5UKF - chain A; structure by X-ray diffraction, 2.40 A resolution.

Chain A:
Protein: Serine/threonine-protein kinase VRK1
Source organism: Homo sapiens
Notes: EC 2.7.11.1
UniProtKB: Q99986 (VRK1_HUMAN); numbering as in UniProt (aligned over 3-364)
Sequence (363 residues; each row starts with the number of its first residue):
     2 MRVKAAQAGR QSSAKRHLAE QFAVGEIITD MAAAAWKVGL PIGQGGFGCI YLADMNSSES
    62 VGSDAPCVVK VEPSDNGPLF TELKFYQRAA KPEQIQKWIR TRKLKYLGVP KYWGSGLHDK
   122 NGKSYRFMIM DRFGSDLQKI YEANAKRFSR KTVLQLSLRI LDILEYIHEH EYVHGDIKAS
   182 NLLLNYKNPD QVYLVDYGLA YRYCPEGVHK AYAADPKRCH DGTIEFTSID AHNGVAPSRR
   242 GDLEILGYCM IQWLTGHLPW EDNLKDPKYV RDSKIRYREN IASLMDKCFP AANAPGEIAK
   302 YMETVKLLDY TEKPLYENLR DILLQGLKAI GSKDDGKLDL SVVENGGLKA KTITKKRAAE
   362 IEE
Disordered / not traced: 2-19, 342-364
Differences from the reference sequence: initiating methionine (2); engineered mutation Ala34 (Lys in Q99986), Ala35 (Lys in Q99986), Ala36 (Glu in Q99986), Ala212 (Glu in Q99986), Ala214 (Lys in Q99986), Ala215 (Glu in Q99986), Ala292 (Glu in Q99986), Ala293 (Lys in Q99986), Ala295 (Lys in Q99986), Ala359 (Lys in Q99986), Ala360 (Lys in Q99986)
Ligand contacts: 8E1 (4-{[(Z)-(7-oxo-6,7-dihydro-8H-[1,3]thiazolo[5,4-e]indol-8-ylidene)methyl]amino}benzene-1-sulfonamide): Phe48, Ile51, Val69, Lys71, Glu83, Tyr87, Met131, Asp132, Arg133, Phe134, Gly135, Ser136, Asp137, Lys140, Leu184, Val196, Asp197
Curated features (UniProtKB/Swiss-Prot):
  - active site: Asp177 (Proton acceptor)
  - binding site (ATP): Ile43 to Ile51, Lys71
  - modified residue: Ser342 (Phosphoserine), Thr355 (Phosphothreonine)
  - cross-link: Lys71 (Glycyl lysine isopeptide (Lys-Gly) (interchain with G-Cter in SUMO2))
  - natural variant: Arg89 (R89Q: In HMNR10; uncertain significance), His119 (H119R: In HMNR10), Arg133 (R133C: In PCH1A), Gly135 (G135R: In HMNR10), Leu195 (L195V: In HMNR10; uncertain significance), Tyr213 (Y213H: Found in a patient with distal sensory and motor neuropathy), Arg219 (R219I: In HMNR10; uncertain significance), Val236 (V236M: In HMNR10), Trp254 (W254L: In HMNR10; uncertain significance), Asp263 (D263G: Found in patients with hereditary spastic paraplegia), Arg321 (R321C: In HMNR10)
  - mutagenesis: Ser14 (S14A: Does not abolish autophosphorylation), Thr102 (T102A: Does not abolish autophosphorylation), Ser125 (S125A: Does not abolish autophosphorylation), Ser150 (S150A: Does not abolish autophosphorylation), Ser158 (S158A: Does not abolish autophosphorylation), Lys179 (K179A: Does not affect phosphorylation at S-342; K179E: Loss of kinase activity. Unable to phosphorylate COIL, H3, H2AX, TP53, TP53BP1 and ATF2), Ser239 (S239A: Does not abolish autophosphorylation), Thr305 (T305A: Does not abolish autophosphorylation), Thr312 (T312A: Does not abolish autophosphorylation), Ser342 (S342A: Abolishes phosphorylation by PLK3 and induction of Golgi fragmentation during mitosis. Strongly reduced autophosphorylation), Thr353 (T353A: Strongly reduced autophosphorylation), Thr355 (T355A: Does not abolish autophosphorylation)
What the authors report for this chain:
  - binding site for 8E1: Phe48, Ser136, Lys140
  - conformationally variable residues (loop rearrangement): Gly44 to Gly49
  - contacts within the chain: Phe48-Asp197, Phe48-Asn182

In short:
Ligands of chain A: compound 8E1. UniProt lists active-site residue Asp177, 10 ATP-binding residues and 12
mutagenesis sites. From the paper: a binding site for 8E1 at Phe48, Ser136 and Lys140; conformational
variability at Gly44.
Chain A is Serine/threonine-protein kinase VRK1 (Homo sapiens); the structure, Crystal Structure of the Human
Vaccinia-related Kinase 1 Bound to an Oxindole Inhibitor, was determined by X-ray diffraction together with
5UVF, 5UU1 and 3OP5 from the same study.
